1ZM7 - chains A and B; structure by X-ray diffraction, 2.20 A resolution.

Chain A (and B):
Name: Deoxynucleoside kinase
From: Drosophila melanogaster
Notes: EC 2.7.1.145; chain B of this document is another copy of the same molecule, construct and numbering; everything in this record applies to it too
UniProtKB: Q9XZT6 (DNK_DROME); numbering as in UniProt (aligned over 1-230)
Chain sequence (230 residues; each row starts with the number of its first residue):
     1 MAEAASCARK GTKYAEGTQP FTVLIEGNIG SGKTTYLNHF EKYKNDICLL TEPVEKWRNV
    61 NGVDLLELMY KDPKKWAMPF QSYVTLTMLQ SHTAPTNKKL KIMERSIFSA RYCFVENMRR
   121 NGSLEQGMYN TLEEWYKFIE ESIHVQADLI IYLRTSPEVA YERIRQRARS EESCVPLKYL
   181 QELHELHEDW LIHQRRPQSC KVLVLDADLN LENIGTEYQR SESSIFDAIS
Unresolved in the structure: 1-11, 209-230 (chain B: 1-11, 210-230)
Differences from the reference sequence: engineered mutation Asp64 (Asn in Q9XZT6)
Ligand contacts: dTTP (TTP): Gly27, Asn28, Ile29, Gly30, Ser31, Gly32, Lys33, Thr34, Glu52, Val54, Trp57, Leu66, Met69, Tyr70, Phe80, Gln81, Val84, Glu104, Arg105, Ala110, Phe114, Met118, Arg167, Arg169, Glu172, Tyr179

Chain A / chain B interface:
Residue-residue contacts - 56 pairs, chain A then chain B:
  Thr12(A) - Tyr14(B)
  Tyr14(A) - Thr12(B)
  Tyr14(A) - Glu141(B)
  Tyr14(A) - Ser142(B)
  Asn61(A) - Asn130(B)
  Val63(A) - Gln126(B)
  Leu65(A) - Thr131(B)
  Lys74(A) - Lys75(B)
  Lys75(A) - Lys74(B)
  Lys75(A) - Glu125(B)  salt bridge
  Lys75(A) - Met128(B)
  Trp76(A) - Glu125(B)
  Trp76(A) - Gly127(B)
  Trp76(A) - Met128(B)
  Met78(A) - Met78(B)  hydrophobic
  Met78(A) - Pro79(B)  hydrophobic
  Met78(A) - Ser82(B)
  Pro79(A) - Met78(B)  hydrophobic
  Pro79(A) - Met128(B)  hydrophobic
  Pro79(A) - Thr131(B)
  Ser82(A) - Met78(B)
  Ser82(A) - Thr131(B)
  Ser82(A) - Trp135(B)  hydrogen bond
  Tyr83(A) - Thr131(B)
  Thr85(A) - Trp135(B)
  Leu86(A) - Glu134(B)
  Leu86(A) - Trp135(B)
  Leu86(A) - Phe138(B)  hydrophobic
  Leu89(A) - Trp135(B)  hydrophobic
  Gln90(A) - Phe138(B)
  Thr93(A) - Phe138(B)
  Glu125(A) - Lys75(B)  salt bridge
  Glu125(A) - Trp76(B)
  Gln126(A) - Val63(B)
  Gly127(A) - Trp76(B)
  Met128(A) - Lys75(B)
  Met128(A) - Trp76(B)
  Met128(A) - Pro79(B)  hydrophobic
  Asn130(A) - Asn61(B)
  Thr131(A) - Leu65(B)
  Thr131(A) - Pro79(B)
  Thr131(A) - Ser82(B)
  Thr131(A) - Tyr83(B)
  Glu134(A) - Leu86(B)
  Trp135(A) - Ser82(B)  hydrogen bond
  Trp135(A) - Thr85(B)
  Trp135(A) - Leu86(B)
  Trp135(A) - Leu89(B)  hydrophobic
  Trp135(A) - Trp135(B)  hydrophobic
  Phe138(A) - Leu86(B)  hydrophobic
  Phe138(A) - Gln90(B)
  Phe138(A) - Thr93(B)
  Ile139(A) - Trp135(B)  hydrophobic
  Glu141(A) - Tyr14(B)
  Ser142(A) - Tyr14(B)
  Ile143(A) - Ser142(B)
Also at the interface, not in a pair above, chain A (32 interface residues in all): Lys13, Val60
Also at the interface, not in a pair above, chain B (32 interface residues in all): Lys13, Val60, Ile139, Ile143

Summary:
The chain A/chain B interface involves 32 residues from each chain, with 2 hydrogen bonds and 2 salt bridges.
Polar pairs include Lys75(A)-Glu125(B) and Ser82(A)-Trp135(B). Chain A binds dTTP.
Chain A and chain B are both Deoxynucleoside kinase (Drosophila melanogaster); the structure, Crystal
structure of D. melanogaster deoxyribonucleoside kinase mutant N64D in complex with dTTP, was determined by
X-ray diffraction together with 1ZMX from the same study.
